6VUF - chain A; structure by X-ray diffraction, 1.59 A resolution.

[Chain A]
Molecule: Bromodomain-containing protein 4
Organism: Homo sapiens
Notes: fragment: bromodomain 1
UniProt: O60885 (BRD4_HUMAN), isoform O60885-3; numbering as in UniProt (aligned over 44-168)
Amino-acid sequence (126 residues; row label = number of the first residue in the row):
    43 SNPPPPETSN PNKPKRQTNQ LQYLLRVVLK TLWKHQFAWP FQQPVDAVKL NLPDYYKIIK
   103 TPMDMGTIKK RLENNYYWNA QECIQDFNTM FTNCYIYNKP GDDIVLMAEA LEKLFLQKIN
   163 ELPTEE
Construct notes: expression tag (43)
UniProt features mapped onto this chain:
  - site: Asn-140 (Acetylated histone binding)
  - cross-link: Lys-99 (Glycyl lysine isopeptide (Lys-Gly) (interchain with G-Cter in SUMO2))
  - natural variant: Asp-145 (D145G: Found in a patient with a neurodevelopmental syndrome; uncertain significance)
  - mutagenesis: Asn-140 (N140A: Abolishes binding to acetylated histones)
Ligand contacts: RLV (4-[(3R)-1-methyl-5-oxopyrrolidin-3-yl]-N-propylbenzene-1-sulfonamide): Trp-81, Pro-82, Phe-83, Val-87, Leu-92, Leu-94, Tyr-97, Cys-136, Tyr-139, Asn-140, Asp-145, Ile-146, Met-149

[In short]
Ligands of chain A: compound RLV. Curated annotation (UniProt) lists one mutagenesis site.
Chain A is Bromodomain-containing protein 4 (Homo sapiens); the structure, Crystal structure of BRD4
bromodomain 1 with N-methylpyrrolidin-2-one (NMP) derivative 7h
(4-(1-methyl-5-oxopyrrolidin-3-yl)-N-propylbenzenesulfonamide), was determined by X-ray diffraction (same
publication as 6VUB, 6VUC and 6VUJ).
